Entry 5L5Q (X-ray diffraction, 2.80 A resolution); this record covers chains H and Z of the 28 polymer chains in the assembly.

# Chain H
Name: Proteasome subunit beta type-2
Source organism: Saccharomyces cerevisiae (strain ATCC 204508 / S288c)
Notes: EC 3.4.25.1
Reference sequence: P25043 (PSB2_YEAST); residues 1-232 here correspond to UniProt positions 30-261 (UniProt number = residue number + 29)
Amino-acid sequence (232 residues; each row starts with the number of its first residue):
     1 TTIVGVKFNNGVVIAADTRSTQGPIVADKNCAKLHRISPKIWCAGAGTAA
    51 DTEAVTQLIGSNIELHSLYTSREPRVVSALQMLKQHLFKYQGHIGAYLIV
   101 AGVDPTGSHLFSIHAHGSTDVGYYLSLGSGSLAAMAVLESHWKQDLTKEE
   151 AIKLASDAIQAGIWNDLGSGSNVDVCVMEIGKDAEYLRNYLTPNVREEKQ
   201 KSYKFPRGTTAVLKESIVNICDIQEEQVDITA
Unresolved in the structure: 227-232
UniProt features mapped onto this chain:
  - active site: Thr1 (Nucleophile)

# Chain Z
Name: Proteasome subunit beta type-6
Source organism: Saccharomyces cerevisiae (strain ATCC 204508 / S288c)
Notes: EC 3.4.25.1
Reference sequence: chimeric construct of P23724, P20618: residues 1-96 from P23724 (PSB6_YEAST) positions 20-115 (UniProt number = residue number + 19); residues 97-111 from P20618 positions 124-138 (UniProt number = residue number + 27); residues 112-117 from P23724 (PSB6_YEAST) positions 131-136 (UniProt number = residue number + 19); residues 118-133 from P20618 positions 145-160 (UniProt number = residue number + 27); residues 134-222 from P23724 (PSB6_YEAST) positions 153-241 (UniProt number = residue number + 19)
Amino-acid sequence (222 residues; row label = number of the first residue in the row):
     1 QFNPYGDNGGTILGIAGEDFAVLAGDTRNITDYSINSRYEPKVFDCGDNI
    51 VMSANGFAADGDALVKRFKNSVKWYHFDHNDKKLSINSAARNIQHLLYSR
   101 RFFPYYVYNIIAGLDEDGKGAVYSFDPVGSYQREQCRAGGAAASLIMPFL
   151 DNQVNFKNQYEPGTNGKVKKPLKYLSVEEVIKLVRDSFTSATERHIQVGD
   201 GLEILIVTKDGVRKEFYELKRD
UniProt features mapped onto this chain:
  - modified residue: Tyr123 (Phosphotyrosine)
Ion coordination: Mg2+: Thr192, Val198
Small-molecule neighbours: 6NV (N-[(2R)-1-[[(2S)-3-(4-methoxyphenyl)-1-[[(2S,3S,4R)-4-methyl-3,5-bis(oxidanyl)-1-phenyl-pentan-2-yl]amino]-1-oxidanylidene-propan-2-yl]amino]-1-oxidanylidene-propan-2-yl]-1-methyl-5H-indene-2-carboxamide): Ser124, Asp126, Ser130, Tyr131, Gln132, Glu134, Arg137

# Interface between chain H and chain Z
Pairs across the interface (59; chain H residue first):
  Arg19(H) - Ile196(Z)
  Arg19(H) - Asp222(Z)  salt bridge
  Pro24(H) - Arg194(Z)
  Pro24(H) - His195(Z)
  Pro24(H) - Ile196(Z)  hydrogen bond (backbone-backbone)
  Ile25(H) - Arg194(Z)
  Ile25(H) - His195(Z)
  Val26(H) - Glu193(Z)
  Val26(H) - Arg194(Z)  hydrogen bond (backbone-side chain)
  Val26(H) - Ile196(Z)  hydrophobic
  Ala27(H) - Arg194(Z)  hydrogen bond (backbone-side chain)
  Lys29(H) - Glu193(Z)  salt bridge
  Lys29(H) - Arg194(Z)
  Ile163(H) - Asp222(Z)
  Trp164(H) - Ile35(Z)
  Trp164(H) - Arg38(Z)  hydrogen bond (backbone-side chain)
  Trp164(H) - Arg221(Z)
  Trp164(H) - Asp222(Z)
  Asn165(H) - Tyr33(Z)
  Asn165(H) - Arg38(Z)
  Asp166(H) - Tyr33(Z)
  Asp166(H) - Asp222(Z)
  Leu167(H) - Arg28(Z)
  Leu167(H) - Ile30(Z)  hydrophobic
  Leu167(H) - Asp32(Z)
  Leu167(H) - Tyr33(Z)  hydrogen bond (backbone-backbone)
  Leu167(H) - Ile35(Z)  hydrophobic
  Leu167(H) - Ile196(Z)
  Gly168(H) - Tyr33(Z)
  Ser169(H) - Asp222(Z)
  Gly170(H) - Asp222(Z)
  Ser171(H) - Asp222(Z)  hydrogen bond (backbone-side chain)
  Asn194(H) - Lys220(Z)  hydrogen bond (backbone-side chain)
  Asn194(H) - Asp222(Z)
  Arg196(H) - Thr189(Z)
  Arg196(H) - Ser190(Z)
  Arg196(H) - Glu193(Z)
  Glu197(H) - Arg185(Z)  salt bridge
  Lys199(H) - Asp186(Z)
  Gln200(H) - Lys182(Z)
  Gln200(H) - Arg185(Z)
  Gln200(H) - Asp186(Z)  hydrogen bond (backbone-side chain)
  Lys201(H) - Glu179(Z)
  Lys201(H) - Asp186(Z)  hydrogen bond (backbone-side chain)
  Tyr203(H) - Phe149(Z)
  Tyr203(H) - Gln153(Z)
  Tyr203(H) - Leu183(Z)
  Tyr203(H) - Asp186(Z)  hydrogen bond
  Phe205(H) - Asn152(Z)
  Phe205(H) - Gln153(Z)
  Phe205(H) - Gln159(Z)
  Pro206(H) - Pro162(Z)  hydrophobic
  Arg207(H) - Pro162(Z)
  Gly208(H) - Pro162(Z)
  Thr209(H) - Asn158(Z)
  Thr209(H) - Gln159(Z)
  Thr209(H) - Tyr160(Z)  hydrogen bond (backbone-backbone)
  Ala211(H) - Gly166(Z)
  Val212(H) - Asn165(Z)
Also at the interface, not in a pair above, chain H (34 interface residues in all): Thr21, Gly23, Asp28, Val195, Thr210
Also at the interface, not in a pair above, chain Z (34 interface residues in all): Ser34, Leu145, Glu161, Gln197, Glu218

# In short
The chain H/chain Z interface involves 34 residues from each chain; the contacts include 11 hydrogen bonds and
3 salt bridges. Polar pairs include Arg19(H)-Asp222(Z), Lys29(H)-Glu193(Z) and Glu197(H)-Arg185(Z). Chain Z
binds compound 6NV. Curated annotation (UniProt) lists active-site residue Thr1(H) on chain H.
Chain H is Proteasome subunit beta type-2 and chain Z is Proteasome subunit beta type-6, both from
Saccharomyces cerevisiae (strain ATCC 204508 / S288c); the structure, Yeast 20S proteasome with human beta5i
(1-138) and human beta6 (97-111; 118-133) in complex with epoxyketone ..., was determined by X-ray
diffraction, deposited together with 5L52, 5L54, 5L55, 5L5A, 5L5B, 5L5D and 30 further entries.
